PDB entry 7PFE | electron microscopy, 4.40 A resolution (low resolution: residue-level contacts below are approximate; hydrogen-bond / salt-bridge calls are withheld) | chains h and J of the 11 polymer chains in the assembly

# Chain h
Name: Histone H2B type 1-K
Source organism: Homo sapiens
UniProtKB: O60814 (H2B1K_HUMAN); residues 0-125 here correspond to UniProt positions 1-126 (UniProt number = residue number + 1)
Sequence (126 residues; numbered 0 to 125; the number before each row is that of its first residue; numbering starts at 0):
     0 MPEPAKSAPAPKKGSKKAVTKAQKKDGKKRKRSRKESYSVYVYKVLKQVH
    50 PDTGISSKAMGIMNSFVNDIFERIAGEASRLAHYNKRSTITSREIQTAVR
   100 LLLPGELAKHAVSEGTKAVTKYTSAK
Disordered / not traced: 0-29, 125
Curated features (UniProtKB/Swiss-Prot):
  - modified residue: Pro1 (N-acetylproline), Glu2 (ADP-ribosyl glutamic acid), Lys5 (N6-(2-hydroxyisobutyryl)lysine), Ser6 (ADP-ribosylserine), Lys11 (N6-(beta-hydroxybutyryl)lysine), Lys12 (N6-(2-hydroxyisobutyryl)lysine), Ser14 (Phosphoserine), Lys15 (N6-acetyllysine), Lys16 (N6-(beta-hydroxybutyryl)lysine), Lys20 (N6-(2-hydroxyisobutyryl)lysine), Lys23 (N6-(2-hydroxyisobutyryl)lysine), Lys24 (N6-(2-hydroxyisobutyryl)lysine), Lys34 (N6-(2-hydroxyisobutyryl)lysine), Glu35 (PolyADP-ribosyl glutamic acid), Ser36 (Phosphoserine), Lys43 (N6-(2-hydroxyisobutyryl)lysine), Lys46 (N6-(2-hydroxyisobutyryl)lysine), Lys57 (N6,N6-dimethyllysine), Arg79 (Dimethylated arginine), Lys85 (N6,N6,N6-trimethyllysine) and 6 more in UniProt
  - glycosylation: Ser112 (O-linked (GlcNAc) serine)
  - cross-link (Glycyl lysine isopeptide (Lys-Gly)): Lys5 (interchain with G-Cter in SUMO2), Lys20 (interchain with G-Cter in SUMO2), Lys34 (interchain with G-Cter in ubiquitin), Lys120 (interchain with G-Cter in ubiquitin)

# Chain J
Molecule: 177-nt DNA strand
Source organism: synthetic construct
Sequence (177 nucleotides; each row starts with the number of its first residue):
   405 CTTAATACTTACATGACAGGATGTATATATCTGACACGTGCCTGGAGACT
   455 AGGGAGTAATCCCCTTGGCGGTTAAAACGCGGGGGACAGCGCGTACGTGC
   505 GTTTAAGCGGTGCTAGAGCTGTCTACGACCAATTGAGCGGCCTCGGCACC
   555 GGGATTCTCCAGTATGGCGGCCAGTGC

# Chain h / chain J interface
Contacting residue pairs - 18 pairs, chain h then chain J:
  Lys30(h) with DT524(J)
  Arg31(h) with DC523(J)
  Ser32(h) with DC523(J)
  Arg33(h) with DT447(J); DG448(J)
  Glu35(h) with DG448(J)
  Tyr42(h) with DC441(J)
  Gly53(h) with DA440(J)
  Ile54(h) with DC439(J); DA440(J)
  Ser55(h) with DC439(J)
  Ser56(h) with DC439(J)
  Arg86(h) with DA459(J); DG460(J)
  Ser87(h) with DG458(J); DA459(J)
  Thr88(h) with DG458(J); DA459(J)
Other interface residues (no listed pair), chain h (14 interface residues in all): Lys85

# Summary
14 residues of chain h and 10 residues of chain J are in contact.
Chain h is Histone H2B type 1-K (Homo sapiens) and chain J is a 177-nt DNA strand (synthetic construct); the
structure, Nucleosome 2 of the 4x197 nucleosome array containing H1, was determined by electron microscopy
together with 7PET, 7PEU, 7PEV, 7PEW, 7PEX, 7PEY and 16 further entries from the same study.
